7JPP - chains C and D of the 5 polymer chains in the assembly; structure by electron microscopy, 3.70 A resolution.

# Chain C
Molecule: Origin recognition complex subunit 3
Source organism: Homo sapiens
UniProtKB: Q9UBD5 (ORC3_HUMAN), isoform Q9UBD5-2; residues 1-712 here = UniProt positions 1-712
Sequence (712 residues; each row starts with the number of its first residue):
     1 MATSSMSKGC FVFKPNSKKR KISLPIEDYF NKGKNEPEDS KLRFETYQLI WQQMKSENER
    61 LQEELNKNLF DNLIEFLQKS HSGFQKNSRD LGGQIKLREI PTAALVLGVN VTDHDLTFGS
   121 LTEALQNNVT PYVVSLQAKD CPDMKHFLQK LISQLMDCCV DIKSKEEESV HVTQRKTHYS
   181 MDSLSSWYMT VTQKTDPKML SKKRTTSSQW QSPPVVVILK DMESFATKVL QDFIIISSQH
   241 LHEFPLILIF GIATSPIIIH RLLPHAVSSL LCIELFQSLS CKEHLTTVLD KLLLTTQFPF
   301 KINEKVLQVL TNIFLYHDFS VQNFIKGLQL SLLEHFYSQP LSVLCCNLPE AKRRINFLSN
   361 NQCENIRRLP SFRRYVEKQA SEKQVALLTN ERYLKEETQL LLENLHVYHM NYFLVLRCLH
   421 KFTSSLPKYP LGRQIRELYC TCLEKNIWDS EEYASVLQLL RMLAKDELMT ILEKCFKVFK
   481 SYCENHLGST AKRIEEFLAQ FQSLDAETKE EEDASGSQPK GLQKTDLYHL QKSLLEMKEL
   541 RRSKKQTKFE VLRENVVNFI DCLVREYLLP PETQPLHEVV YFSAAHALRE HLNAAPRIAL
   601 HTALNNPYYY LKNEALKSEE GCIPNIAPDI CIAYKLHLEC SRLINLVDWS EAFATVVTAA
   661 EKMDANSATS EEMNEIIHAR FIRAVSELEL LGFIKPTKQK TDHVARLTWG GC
Unresolved in the structure: 1-2, 88-93, 160-176, 194-211, 502-548, 619-624, 639-643, 662-672, 710-712
Swiss-Prot annotation at these positions:
  - modified residue: Ser23 (Phosphoserine)

# Chain D
Molecule: Origin recognition complex subunit 4
Source organism: Homo sapiens
UniProtKB: O43929 (ORC4_HUMAN); residues 1-436 here = UniProt positions 1-436
Sequence (436 residues; numbered 1 to 436; the number before each row is that of its first residue):
     1 MSSRKSKSNS LIHTECLSQV QRILRERFCR QSPHSNLFGV QVQYKHLSEL LKRTALHGES
    61 NSVLIIGPRG SGKTMLINHA LKELMEIEEV SENVLQVHLN GLLQINDKIA LKEITRQLNL
   121 ENVVGDKVFG SFAENLSFLL EALKKGDRTS SCPVIFILDE FDLFAHHKNQ TLLYNLFDIS
   181 QSAQTPIAVI GLTCRLDILE LLEKRVKSRF SHRQIHLMNS FGFPQYVKIF KEQLSLPAEF
   241 PDKVFAEKWN ENVQYLSEDR SVQEVLQKHF NISKNLRSLH MLLMLALNRV TASHPFMTAV
   301 DLMEASQLCS MDSKANIVHG LSVLEICLII AMKHLNDIYE EEPFNFQMVY NEFQKFVQRK
   361 AHSVYNFEKP VVMKAFEHLQ QLELIKPMER TSGNSQREYQ LMKLLLDNTQ IMNALQKYPN
   421 CPTDVRQWAT SSLSWL
Unresolved in the structure: 1-16, 143-151, 432-436
Small-molecule neighbours: ATP (adenosine-5'-triphosphate): Gln31, His34, Asn36, Leu37, Phe38, Val40, Pro68, Arg69, Gly70, Ser71, Gly72, Lys73, Thr74, Met75, Asp159, Glu160, Leu276, Arg277, His280
Swiss-Prot annotation at these positions:
  - binding site (ATP): Gly67 to Thr74
  - modified residue: Lys7 (N6-methyllysine)
  - natural variant: Tyr174 (Y174C: In MGORS2)
  - mutagenesis: Lys73 (K73A/E: Impairs ORC complex formation), Asp159 to Glu160 (Impairs ORC complex formation)

# Interface between chain C and chain D
Residue-residue contacts (9):
  His260(C) - Arg397(D)  hydrogen bond (backbone-side chain)
  Arg261(C) - Gln396(D)
  Arg261(C) - Arg397(D)  hydrogen bond (backbone-side chain)
  Leu262(C) - Arg397(D)
  Leu263(C) - Arg397(D)
  Pro264(C) - Glu377(D)
  Pro264(C) - Arg397(D)
  His265(C) - Glu377(D)  salt bridge
  Ala266(C) - Gln381(D)
Other interface residues (no listed pair), chain D (5 interface residues in all): Lys374

# Summary
Chain C and chain D form an interface of 7 and 5 residues respectively, with 2 hydrogen bonds and 1 salt
bridge. Polar pairs include His265(C)-Glu377(D), His260(C)-Arg397(D) and Arg261(C)-Arg397(D). Chain D binds
ATP.
Chain C is Origin recognition complex subunit 3 and chain D is Origin recognition complex subunit 4, both from
Homo sapiens; the structure, ORC-O2WH: Human Origin Recognition Complex (ORC) with dynamic/unresolved ORC1
AAA+ domain, was determined by electron microscopy together with 7JPR, 7JPS, 7JPO and 7JPQ from the same
study.
